PDB entry 8Z61 | X-ray diffraction, 2.50 A resolution | chain A

[Chain A]
Protein: Catenin beta-1
From: Homo sapiens
Reference sequence: P35222 (CTNB1_HUMAN); residue numbers follow UniProt; this construct covers 138-686
Sequence (549 residues; each row starts with the number of its first residue):
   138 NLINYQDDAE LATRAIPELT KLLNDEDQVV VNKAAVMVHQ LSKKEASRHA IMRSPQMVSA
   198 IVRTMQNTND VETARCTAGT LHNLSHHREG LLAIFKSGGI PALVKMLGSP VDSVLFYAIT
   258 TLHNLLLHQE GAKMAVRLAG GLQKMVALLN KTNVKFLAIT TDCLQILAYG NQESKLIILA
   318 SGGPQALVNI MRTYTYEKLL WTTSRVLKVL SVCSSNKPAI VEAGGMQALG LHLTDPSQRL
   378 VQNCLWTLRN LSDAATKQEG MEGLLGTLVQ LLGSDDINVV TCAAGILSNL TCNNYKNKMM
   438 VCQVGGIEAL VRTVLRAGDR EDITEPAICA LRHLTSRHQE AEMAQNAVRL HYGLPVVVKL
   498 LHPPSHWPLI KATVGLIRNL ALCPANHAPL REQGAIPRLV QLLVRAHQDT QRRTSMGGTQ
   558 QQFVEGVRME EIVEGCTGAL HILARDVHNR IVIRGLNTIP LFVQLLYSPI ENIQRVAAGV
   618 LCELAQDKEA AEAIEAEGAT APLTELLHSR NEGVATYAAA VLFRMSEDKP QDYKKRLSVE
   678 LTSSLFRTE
Disordered / not traced: 138-145, 550-559, 664-686
UniProt features mapped onto this chain:
  - region: Leu-156 to Leu-178 (Interaction with BCL9)
  - modified residue: Tyr-142 (Phosphotyrosine), Ser-191 (Phosphoserine), Ser-246 (Phosphoserine), Tyr-331 (Phosphotyrosine), Tyr-333 (Phosphotyrosine), Ser-552 (Phosphoserine), Thr-556 (Microbial infection: Phosphothreonine), Cys-619 (S-nitrosocysteine), Ser-675 (Phosphoserine)

[In short]
Chain A is Catenin beta-1 (Homo sapiens); the structure, Human beta-catenin crystal structure, was determined
by X-ray diffraction, deposited together with 8Z5J.
